Entry 2GG4 (X-ray diffraction, 2.10 A resolution); this record covers chain A.

Chain A:
Protein: 3-phosphoshikimate 1-carboxyvinyltransferase
Organism: Agrobacterium sp
Notes: EC 2.5.1.19
UniProtKB: Q9R4E4 (AROA_AGRSC); numbering as in UniProt (aligned over 1-455)
Amino-acid sequence (455 residues; each row starts with the number of its first residue):
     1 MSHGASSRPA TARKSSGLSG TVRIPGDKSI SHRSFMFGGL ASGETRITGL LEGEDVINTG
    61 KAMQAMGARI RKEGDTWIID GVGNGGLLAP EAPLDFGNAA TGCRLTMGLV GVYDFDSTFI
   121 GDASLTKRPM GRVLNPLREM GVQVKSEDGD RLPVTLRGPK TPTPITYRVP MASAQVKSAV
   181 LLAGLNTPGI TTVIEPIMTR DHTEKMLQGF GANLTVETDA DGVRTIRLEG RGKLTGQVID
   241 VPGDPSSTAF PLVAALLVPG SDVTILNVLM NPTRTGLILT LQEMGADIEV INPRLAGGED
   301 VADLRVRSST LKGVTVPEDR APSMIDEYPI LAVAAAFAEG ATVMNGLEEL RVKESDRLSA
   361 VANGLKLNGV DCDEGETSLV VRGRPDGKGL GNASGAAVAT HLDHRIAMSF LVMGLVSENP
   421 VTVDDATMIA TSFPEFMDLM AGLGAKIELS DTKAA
Unresolved in the structure: 1-7, 451-455
Swiss-Prot annotation at these positions:
  - active site: D326 (Proton acceptor)
  - binding site (phosphoenolpyruvate): K28, R128, Q175, R357, R405
  - binding site (3-phosphoshikimate): S29, R33, S173, A174, Q175, D326, K353
From the paper describing this entry:
  - conformationally variable residues (order/disorder transition): L347 to L358

Summary:
UniProt lists active-site residue D326, 5 phosphoenolpyruvate-binding residues and 7 residues binding
3-phosphoshikimate. The paper reports conformational variability at L347.
Chain A is 3-phosphoshikimate 1-carboxyvinyltransferase (Agrobacterium sp); the structure, CP4 EPSP synthase
(unliganded), was determined by X-ray diffraction, deposited together with 2GG6, 2GGA and 2GGD.
